PDB entry 6QGT | X-ray diffraction, 1.99 A resolution | chains G and A of the 3 polymer chains in the assembly

# Chain G
Molecule: Coenzyme F420 hydrogenase subunit gamma
Organism: Methanosarcina barkeri MS
Notes: EC 1.12.98.1
UniProtKB: A0A0E3LP72 (A0A0E3LP72_METBA); residues 18-270 here = UniProt positions 18-270
Amino-acid sequence (253 residues; row label = number of the first residue in the row):
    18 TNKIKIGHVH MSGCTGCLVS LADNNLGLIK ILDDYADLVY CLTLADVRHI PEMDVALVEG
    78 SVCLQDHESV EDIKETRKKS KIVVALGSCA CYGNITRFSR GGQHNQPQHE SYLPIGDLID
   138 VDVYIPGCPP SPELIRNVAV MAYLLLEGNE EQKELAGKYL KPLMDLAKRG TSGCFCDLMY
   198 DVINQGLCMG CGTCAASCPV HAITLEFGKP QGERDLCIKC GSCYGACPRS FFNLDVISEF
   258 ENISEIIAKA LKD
Disordered / not traced: 18
Ion coordination: 4Fe-4S cluster Fe site 1: Cys31, Cys34, Cys106, Cys145; 2Fe-2S cluster Fe: Cys191, Cys193; 4Fe-4S cluster Fe site 2: Cys205, Cys208, Cys211, Cys244; 4Fe-4S cluster Fe site 3: Cys215, Cys234, Cys237, Cys240
Ligand contacts:
  - tris-hydroxymethyl-methyl-ammonium (144): Tyr57, Leu59, Arg65, His66, Ile67, Glu85, Asp89
  - 2Fe-2S cluster (FES): Cys191, Cys193, Tyr197, Arg231, Lys236
  - 4Fe-4S cluster (SF4), molecule 1: Gly30, Cys31, Thr32, Gly33, Cys34, Glu76, Gly77, Gly104, Ser105, Cys106, Asn111, Gly144, Cys145, Pro146, Pro147
  - 4Fe-4S cluster (SF4), molecule 2: Gly190, Cys191, Phe192, Cys215, Pro216, Val217, Ala219, Ile220, Cys234, Ile235, Lys236, Cys237, Gly238, Ser239, Cys240
  - 4Fe-4S cluster (SF4), molecule 3: Leu195, Val199, Cys205, Met206, Gly207, Cys208, Gly209, Thr210, Cys211, Leu222, Pro227, Cys244, Pro245, Arg246

# Chain A
Molecule: F420-reducing hydrogenase, subunit alpha
Organism: Methanosarcina barkeri MS
Amino-acid sequence (438 residues; numbered 1 to 438; the number before each row is that of its first residue):
     1 MTKVVEISPT TRLEGHSKLT LKVNDQGIVE RGDWLSITPV RGIEKLAIGK TMEQVPKIAS
    61 RVCGICPIAH TLASTEAMEA SIGCEIPTDA KLLRIILHAA NRIHSHALHN ILILPDFYIP
   121 GTEKKFNLFA NEQPARSVMA RIVRIREIAQ TIAAIAGGEA IHPSNPRIGG MYHNVSPRAK
   181 QKMADLAKEC LVLVHEQMEF MLDVIRNMQN REFVEVGGKQ IPLPKKLGYH NQGVMATAPM
   241 YGSSSLDDNP TWDFTRWKET RPWDWYMGEV TIDLEDPSYP IGGTTKVGTK ANPQMESCTG
   301 VPTYDGQPVE VGPRARLATF KNFDEKGTFA QHIARQMEYP DCCYTILNCL DNLNTSGKVL
   361 ADHIPQGDGS MGWAANEAPR GSNIHLARVK DGKVRWYDML VPTTWNFPTC SRALTGAPWQ
   421 IAEMVVRAYD PCVSCATH
Disordered / not traced: 1
Ion coordination: Fe ion: Glu44, Met399, His438; Ni ion: Cys63, Cys66, Cys432, Cys435; Mg2+ near Asn322 (its only coordinating residue here)
Ligand contacts:
  - tris-hydroxymethyl-methyl-ammonium (144): Ala318, Asn322, Phe323, Asp324
  - J52 (dicyano-(oxidaniumylidynemethylnickelio)-(oxidanylidenemethylidene)iron): Cys63, Ile65, Cys66, Ala69, His70, Ala378, Pro379, Arg380, Asn383, Val401, Pro402, Thr403, Cys432, Cys435

# Chain G / chain A interface
Pairs across the interface (118; chain G residue first):
  His27(G) - Glu14(A)  salt bridge
  His27(G) - Ser434(A)
  Ser29(G) - Pro39(A)
  Gly30(G) - Arg41(A)
  Gly30(G) - Ser434(A)  hydrogen bond (backbone-side chain)
  Cys31(G) - Glu14(A)
  Cys31(G) - Arg61(A)
  Cys31(G) - Val62(A)
  Cys31(G) - Cys63(A)
  Cys31(G) - Gly64(A)  hydrogen bond (backbone-backbone)
  Cys31(G) - His162(A)
  Thr32(G) - Glu14(A)  hydrogen bond
  Gly33(G) - Gly64(A)
  Gly33(G) - Ile161(A)
  Val36(G) - Gly64(A)
  Val36(G) - Ile65(A)  hydrophobic
  Val36(G) - Arg146(A)
  Val36(G) - Gln150(A)
  Val36(G) - Ile161(A)  hydrophobic
  Ser37(G) - Ile161(A)
  Ala39(G) - Arg146(A)
  Asp40(G) - Arg146(A)  salt bridge
  Asp40(G) - Gln150(A)  hydrogen bond
  Asp40(G) - Ile161(A)
  Asn42(G) - Val143(A)
  Asn42(G) - Glu147(A)  hydrogen bond
  Leu43(G) - Val143(A)
  Ile46(G) - Arg136(A)
  Ile46(G) - Met139(A)  hydrophobic
  Ile46(G) - Val143(A)  hydrophobic
  Asp50(G) - Asn131(A)
  Asp50(G) - Arg136(A)  salt bridge
  Leu59(G) - Pro9(A)  hydrophobic
  Leu59(G) - Thr11(A)
  Leu59(G) - Arg12(A)  hydrogen bond (backbone-backbone)
  Thr60(G) - Arg12(A)
  Thr60(G) - Leu13(A)
  Thr60(G) - Leu112(A)
  Leu61(G) - Arg12(A)
  Leu61(G) - Leu112(A)  hydrophobic
  Ala62(G) - Thr11(A)
  Ala62(G) - Arg12(A)
  Asp63(G) - Thr11(A)  hydrogen bond
  Asp63(G) - Arg12(A)  salt bridge
  Asp63(G) - Pro280(A)
  Asp63(G) - Ile281(A)  hydrogen bond (backbone-backbone)
  Val64(G) - Ile281(A)
  Arg65(G) - Ile7(A)
  Arg65(G) - Pro9(A)  hydrogen bond (side chain-backbone)
  Arg65(G) - Thr10(A)
  Arg65(G) - Thr11(A)
  Arg65(G) - Tyr279(A)
  Arg65(G) - Pro280(A)  hydrogen bond (side chain-backbone)
  Arg65(G) - Ile281(A)  hydrogen bond (backbone-backbone)
  Arg65(G) - Glu423(A)  salt bridge
  His66(G) - Gly282(A)  hydrogen bond (side chain-backbone)
  Cys80(G) - Pro39(A)  hydrophobic
  Asp83(G) - Pro39(A)
  Glu85(G) - His16(A)  salt bridge
  Ser86(G) - Pro39(A)
  Ile112(G) - Ile58(A)
  Ile112(G) - Arg61(A)
  Thr113(G) - Arg41(A)
  Phe115(G) - Leu46(A)
  Phe115(G) - Lys50(A)
  Phe115(G) - Gln54(A)
  Ser116(G) - Arg41(A)  hydrogen bond (side chain-backbone)
  Ser116(G) - Leu46(A)
  Arg117(G) - Lys45(A)  hydrogen bond (side chain-backbone)
  Arg117(G) - Leu46(A)
  Arg117(G) - Ile48(A)  hydrogen bond (side chain-backbone)
  Arg117(G) - Lys50(A)
  Gly118(G) - Lys45(A)
  Gly119(G) - Lys45(A)
  Gln120(G) - Val40(A)
  Gln120(G) - Gly42(A)
  Gln120(G) - Ile43(A)  hydrogen bond (side chain-backbone)
  Gln120(G) - Glu44(A)  hydrogen bond (side chain-backbone)
  Gln120(G) - Lys45(A)  hydrogen bond (side chain-backbone)
  Gln120(G) - Thr437(A)
  Gln120(G) - His438(A)  hydrogen bond (side chain-backbone)
  His121(G) - Val40(A)
  His121(G) - Glu259(A)  salt bridge
  His121(G) - Cys298(A)
  His121(G) - Gly300(A)
  Asn122(G) - Arg261(A)
  Asn122(G) - Pro262(A)
  Asn122(G) - Gln294(A)  hydrogen bond (side chain-backbone)
  Asn122(G) - Met295(A)
  Asn122(G) - Ser297(A)  hydrogen bond (side chain-backbone)
  Asn122(G) - Cys298(A)  hydrogen bond (backbone-backbone)
  Asn122(G) - Thr299(A)
  Gln123(G) - Val40(A)
  Gln123(G) - Met295(A)  hydrogen bond (side chain-backbone)
  Gln123(G) - Glu296(A)  hydrogen bond (side chain-backbone)
  Gln123(G) - Ser297(A)  hydrogen bond (side chain-backbone)
  Gln123(G) - Cys298(A)
  His126(G) - Pro39(A)
  His126(G) - Val40(A)  hydrogen bond (side chain-backbone)
  Tyr129(G) - Pro39(A)
  Tyr129(G) - Val40(A)  hydrogen bond (side chain-backbone)
  Tyr129(G) - Arg41(A)  hydrogen bond (side chain-backbone)
  Cys145(G) - Arg61(A)  hydrogen bond
  Cys145(G) - His162(A)
  Pro146(G) - Ile161(A)
  Pro216(G) - Arg61(A)
  Pro216(G) - Ser164(A)
  Val217(G) - Lys57(A)
  Val217(G) - Arg61(A)
  His218(G) - Ser164(A)
  His218(G) - Tyr172(A)
  Asp232(G) - Thr51(A)
  Asp232(G) - Gln54(A)  hydrogen bond (backbone-side chain)
  Leu233(G) - Glu53(A)
  Leu233(G) - Gln54(A)  hydrogen bond (backbone-side chain)
  Cys234(G) - Gln54(A)  hydrogen bond (backbone-side chain)
  Ile235(G) - Ile58(A)  hydrophobic
  Ile235(G) - Arg61(A)
Other interface residues (no listed pair), chain G (51 interface residues in all): Leu49, Leu55, Asn111
Other interface residues (no listed pair), chain A (67 interface residues in all): Gly15, Ile37, His104, Ile111, Phe129, Ala140, Glu159, Gly283, Arg427

# Summary
The interface between chain G and chain A involves 51 residues on one side and 67 on the other, with 32
hydrogen bonds and 7 salt bridges. Among the polar pairs are His27(G)-Glu14(A), Asp40(G)-Arg146(A) and
Asp50(G)-Arg136(A).
Chain G is Coenzyme F420 hydrogenase subunit gamma and chain A is F420-reducing hydrogenase, subunit alpha,
both from Methanosarcina barkeri MS; the structure, The carbon monoxide inhibition of F420-reducing [NiFe]
hydrogenase complex from Methanosarcina barkeri, was determined by X-ray diffraction (same publication as 6QGR
and 6QII).
